9C1X - chains A and D of the 12 polymer chains in the assembly; structure by electron microscopy, 3.38 A resolution.

[Chain A (and D)]
Protein: DUF4297 domain-containing protein
Organism: Bacillus sp. HMF5848
Notes: chain D of this document is another copy of the same molecule, construct and numbering; everything in this record applies to it too
Reference sequence: A0A428J1H2 (A0A428J1H2_9BACI); residue numbers follow UniProt; this construct covers 1-436
Sequence (436 residues; row label = number of the first residue in the row):
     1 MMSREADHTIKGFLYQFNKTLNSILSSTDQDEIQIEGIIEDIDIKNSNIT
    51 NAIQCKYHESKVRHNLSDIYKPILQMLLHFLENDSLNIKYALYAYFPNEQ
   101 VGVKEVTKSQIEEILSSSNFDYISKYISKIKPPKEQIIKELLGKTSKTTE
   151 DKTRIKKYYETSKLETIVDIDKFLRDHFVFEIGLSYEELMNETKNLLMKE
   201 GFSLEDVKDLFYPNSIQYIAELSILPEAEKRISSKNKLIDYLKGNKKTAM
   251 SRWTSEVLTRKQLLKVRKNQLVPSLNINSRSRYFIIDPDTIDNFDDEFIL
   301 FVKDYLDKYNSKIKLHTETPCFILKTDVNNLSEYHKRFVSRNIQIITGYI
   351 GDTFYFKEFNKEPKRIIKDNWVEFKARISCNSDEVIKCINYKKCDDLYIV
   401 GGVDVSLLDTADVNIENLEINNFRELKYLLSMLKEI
What the authors report for this chain:
  - catalytic residues: Asp41, Glu59, Lys61 (proposed by the authors, not directly observed)
  - mutagenesis - D41A, E59A, K61A: abolished catalytic activity

[How chain A and chain D interact]
Pairs across the interface (15; chain A residue first):
  Asn293(A) with Asn245(D), hydrogen bond; Lys247(D)
  Ile299(A) with Asp412(D)
  Leu300(A) with Asp395(D); Asp412(D); Asn414(D)
  Lys303(A) with Arg280(D)
  Arg337(A) with Asp412(D), salt bridge
  Ser340(A) with Tyr391(D); Asp412(D), hydrogen bond
  Arg341(A) with Arg280(D); Tyr391(D); Cys394(D), hydrogen bond (side chain-backbone); Asp395(D), salt bridge
  Asn342(A) with Lys392(D)
Other interface residues (no listed pair), chain A (9 interface residues in all): Asp292
Other interface residues (no listed pair), chain D (13 interface residues in all): Gly244, Asn390, Ala411, Val413

[In short]
Chain A and chain D form an interface of 9 and 13 residues respectively, with 3 hydrogen bonds and 2 salt
bridges. Polar pairs include Arg337(A)-Asp412(D), Arg341(A)-Asp395(D) and Asn293(A)-Asn245(D). From the paper:
catalytic residues Asp41(A), Glu59(A) and Lys61(A); D41A, E59A and K61A of chain A abolish catalytic activity.
Both chains are DUF4297 domain-containing protein (Bacillus sp. HMF5848). Entry 9C1X (Apo DUF4297 12-mer) was
determined by electron microscopy (same publication as 9C1M, 9C1N, 9C1O and 9C5X).
